5E7M - chain A; structure by X-ray diffraction, 2.30 A resolution.

# Chain A
Molecule: ATP-dependent RNA helicase DDX3X
Organism: Homo sapiens
Notes: EC 3.6.4.13; fragment: DEAD-box domains
Reference sequence: O00571 (DDX3X_HUMAN); numbering as in UniProt (aligned over 133-584)
Sequence (452 residues; row label = number of the first residue in the row):
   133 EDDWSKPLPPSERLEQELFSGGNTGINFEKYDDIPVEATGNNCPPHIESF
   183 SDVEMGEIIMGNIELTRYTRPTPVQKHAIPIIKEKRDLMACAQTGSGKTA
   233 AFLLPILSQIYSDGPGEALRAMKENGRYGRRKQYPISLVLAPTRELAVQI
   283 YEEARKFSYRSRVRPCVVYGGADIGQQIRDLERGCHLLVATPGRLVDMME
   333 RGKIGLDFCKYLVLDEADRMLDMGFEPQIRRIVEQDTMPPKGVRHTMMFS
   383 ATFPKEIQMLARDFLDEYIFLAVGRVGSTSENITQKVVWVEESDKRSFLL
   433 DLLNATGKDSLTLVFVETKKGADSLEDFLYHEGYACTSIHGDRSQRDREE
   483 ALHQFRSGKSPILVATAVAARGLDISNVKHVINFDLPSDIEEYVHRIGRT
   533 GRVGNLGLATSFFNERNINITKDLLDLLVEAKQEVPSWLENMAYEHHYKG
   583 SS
Disordered / not traced: 133, 154-165, 256-261, 576-584
Swiss-Prot annotation at these positions:
  - region: Pro139 to Gly172 (Interaction with CHUK), Ala250 to Arg259 (Involved in stimulation of ATPase activity by DNA and RNA, nucleic acid binding and unwinding and HIV-1 replication)
  - motif: Glu180 to Lys208 (Q motif), Asp347 to Asp350 (DEAD box)
  - binding site (ATP): Tyr200 to Gln207, Ala224 to Thr231
  - modified residue: Ser181 (Phosphoserine), Ser183 (Phosphoserine), Ser240 (Phosphoserine), Ser269 (Phosphoserine), Ser429 (Phosphoserine), Thr438 (Phosphothreonine), Ser442 (Phosphoserine), Ser456 (Phosphoserine), Thr469 (Phosphothreonine), Ser470 (Phosphoserine), Ser520 (Phosphoserine), Thr542 (Phosphothreonine), Ser543 (Phosphoserine)
  - cross-link: Lys215 (Glycyl lysine isopeptide (Lys-Gly) (interchain with G-Cter in SUMO2))
  - natural variant: Ile214 (I214T: In MRXSSB), Ala233 (A233V: In MRXSSB; deletion: In MRXSSB), Leu235 (L235P: In MRXSSB), Arg294 (R294T: In a breast cancer sample), Val300 (V300F: In MRXSSB), Arg326 (R326H: In MRXSSB), Arg351 (R351Q: In MRXSSB), Arg362 (R362C: In MRXSSB), Arg376 (R376C: In MRXSSB), Leu392 (L392P: In MRXSSB), Gln417 (Q417P: In MRXSSB), Arg475 (R475G: In MRXSSB), 9 further natural variant entries in UniProt
  - mutagenesis: Lys138 (K138R: Partial loss of ubiquitination by RNF39), Pro142 to Glu144 (Loss of interaction with TRAF3, reduced TRAF3 'K-63'-linked autoubiquitination), Ser152 (S152A: Reduces total phosphorylation by 60%. No effect on interaction with IKBKE), Lys162 (K162R: Partial loss of ubiquitination by RNF39), Ser181 (S181A: Greatly impairs phosphorylation by TBK1 and fails to synergize with TBK1 in IFNB1 induction; when associated with A-183; A-240 and A-269), Ser183 (S183A: Greatly impairs phosphorylation by TBK1 and fails to synergize with TBK1 in IFN-beta induction; when associated with A-181; A-240 and A-269), Tyr200 (Y200A: No effect on general translation; when associated with A-207; A-230; A-347 and A-348), Gln207 (Q207A: Does not promote the translation of HIV-1 RNA. No effect on general translation; when associated with A-200; A-230: A-347 and A-348), Lys230 (K230A: No effect on general translation; when associated with A-200; A-207; A-347 and A-348; K230E: Complete loss of ATPase and RNA-unwinding activities. Loss of HIV-1 mRNA nuclear export ...), Ser240 (S240A: Greatly impairs phosphorylation by TBK1 and fails to synergize with TBK1 in IFN-beta induction; when associated with A-181; A-183 and A-269), Ser269 (S269A: Greatly impairs phosphorylation by TBK1 and fails to synergize with TBK1 in IFN-beta induction; when associated with A-181; A-183 and A-240), Thr275 to Glu277 (Increased NF-kappa-B-mediated transcriptional activity, contrary to wild-type which is inhibitory in this experimental setting), 10 further mutagenesis entries in UniProt
Ligand contacts: AMP-PNP (ANP; phosphoaminophosphonic acid-adenylate ester): Phe182, Arg199, Tyr200, Thr201, Arg202, Pro203, Thr204, Gln207, Thr226, Gly227, Ser228, Gly229, Lys230, Thr231, Ala232, Leu278, Gln281, Glu285, Glu348
Reported in the primary citation:
  - conformationally variable residues (order/disorder transition): Asn155 to Asp165
  - mutagenesis - D354A, D354W: decreased catalytic activity
  - mutagenesis - E388A, E388R, E388W: increased catalytic activity on duplex unwinding
  - disease-associated variants - R276Y, R534H: decreased catalytic activity
  - mutagenesis - R276A: unchanged growth
  - disease-associated variants - R276K: unchanged growth
  - disease-associated variants - R276Y, R534H: abolished growth

# Overview
Ligands of chain A: AMP-PNP. UniProt lists 16 ATP-binding residues and 28 mutagenesis sites. The paper reports
that D354A, D354W and R276Y, among others, reduce catalytic activity; conformational variability at Asn155; 9
substitutions were tested in all.
Chain A is ATP-dependent RNA helicase DDX3X (Homo sapiens); the structure, Crystal structure of the active
catalytic core of the human DEAD-box protein DDX3 bound to AMPPNP, was determined by X-ray diffraction
together with 5E7I and 5E7J from the same study.
